Entry 5J37 (X-ray diffraction, 2.30 A resolution); this record covers chains A and C of the 10 polymer chains in the assembly.

Chain A (and C):
Name: Beak and feather disease virus capsid protein
Source organism: Beak and feather disease virus
Notes: chain C of this document is another copy of the same molecule, construct and numbering; everything in this record applies to it too
Reference sequence: A0A023R6W2 (A0A023R6W2_BFDV); residue numbers follow UniProt; this construct covers 15-247
Sequence (257 residues; numbered -9 to 247; the number before each row is that of its first residue; numbers below 1 keep their minus sign (Met-9 is residue -9)):
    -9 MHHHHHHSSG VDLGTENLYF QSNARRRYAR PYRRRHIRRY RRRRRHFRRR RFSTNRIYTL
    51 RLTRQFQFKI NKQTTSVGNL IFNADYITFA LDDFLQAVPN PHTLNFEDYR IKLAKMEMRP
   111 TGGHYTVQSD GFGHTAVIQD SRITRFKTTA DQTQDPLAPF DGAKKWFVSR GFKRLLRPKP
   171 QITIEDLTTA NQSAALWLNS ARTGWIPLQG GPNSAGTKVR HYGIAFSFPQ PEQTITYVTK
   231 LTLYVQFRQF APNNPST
Disordered / not traced: -9 to 41
Construct notes: initiating methionine (-9); expression tag (-8 to 14)

Chain A / chain C interface:
Contacting residue pairs - 44 pairs, chain A then chain C:
  Arg51(A) - Phe150(C)  hydrogen bond (side chain-backbone)
  Arg51(A) - Asp151(C)
  Arg51(A) - Gly152(C)
  Arg51(A) - Ala153(C)
  Thr53(A) - Ala148(C)
  Thr53(A) - Pro149(C)
  Arg54(A) - Gln144(C)
  Gln55(A) - Gln144(C)  hydrogen bond (backbone-side chain)
  Gln55(A) - Asp145(C)  hydrogen bond (side chain-backbone)
  Gln55(A) - Ala148(C)
  Phe56(A) - Leu70(C)
  Gln57(A) - Gly68(C)  hydrogen bond (side chain-backbone)
  Gln57(A) - Leu70(C)
  Ala87(A) - Gln144(C)
  Val88(A) - Thr143(C)
  Pro89(A) - Gln144(C)
  Asn90(A) - Pro149(C)
  Glu107(A) - Lys155(C)  salt bridge
  Arg109(A) - Phe122(C)
  Arg109(A) - Phe157(C)
  Pro110(A) - Ser119(C)
  Pro110(A) - Gly121(C)  hydrogen bond (backbone-backbone)
  Thr111(A) - Ser119(C)
  Thr111(A) - Asp120(C)
  Thr111(A) - Gly121(C)  hydrogen bond (side chain-backbone)
  Gly112(A) - Ser119(C)
  Gly112(A) - Asp120(C)
  Gly112(A) - Glu222(C)
  Gly113(A) - Gln118(C)
  Gly113(A) - Ser119(C)  hydrogen bond (backbone-backbone)
  Gly113(A) - Asp120(C)  hydrogen bond (backbone-side chain)
  His114(A) - Val117(C)
  His114(A) - Gln118(C)
  His114(A) - Ser119(C)  hydrogen bond (backbone-backbone)
  Tyr115(A) - Tyr115(C)
  Tyr115(A) - Val117(C)
  Tyr115(A) - Gln118(C)
  Thr116(A) - Val117(C)  hydrogen bond (backbone-backbone)
  Thr116(A) - Ser119(C)
  Val117(A) - Val117(C)  hydrophobic
  Val228(A) - Leu70(C)  hydrophobic
  Val228(A) - Phe122(C)
  Lys230(A) - Phe122(C)
  Lys230(A) - His124(C)  hydrogen bond
Interface residues without a listed pair, chain C (24 interface residues in all): Asn69, Phe72

Overview:
22 residues of chain A face 24 of chain C across their interface, with 11 hydrogen bonds and 1 salt bridge.
Among the polar pairs are Glu107(A)-Lys155(C), Arg51(A)-Phe150(C) and Gln55(A)-Gln144(C).
Chain A and chain C are both Beak and feather disease virus capsid protein (Beak and feather disease virus);
the structure, Crystal structure of 60-mer BFDV Capsid Protein in complex with single stranded DNA, was
determined by X-ray diffraction together with 5J09 and 5J36 from the same study.
